1CWF - chains A and C; structure by X-ray diffraction, 1.86 A resolution.

[Chain A]
Protein: Peptidyl-prolyl cis-trans isomerase A
Organism: Homo sapiens
Notes: EC 5.2.1.8
Reference sequence: P62937 (PPIA_HUMAN); residues 2-165 here correspond to UniProt positions 1-164 (UniProt number = residue number - 1)
Chain sequence (165 residues; each row starts with the number of its first residue):
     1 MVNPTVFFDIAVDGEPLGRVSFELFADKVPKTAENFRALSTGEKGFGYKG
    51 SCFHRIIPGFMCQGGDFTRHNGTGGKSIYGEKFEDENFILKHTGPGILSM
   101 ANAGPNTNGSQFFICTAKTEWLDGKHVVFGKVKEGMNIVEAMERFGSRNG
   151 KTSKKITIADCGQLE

[Chain C]
Protein: Cyclosporin D
Chain sequence (11 residues; each row starts with the number of its first residue):
     1 ALLVTVGLVLA
Covalent attachments: covalent link Ala1-Ala11
Modified positions: Ala1 (D-alanine; DAL); Leu2, Leu3, Leu8, Leu10 (N-methylleucine; MLE); Val4 (N-methylvaline; MVA); Thr5 (4-methyl-4-[(E)-2-butenyl]-4,N-methyl-threonine; BMT); Gly7 (sarcosine; SAR)

[Interface between chain A and chain C]
Contacting residue pairs (25; chain A residue first):
  Arg55(A) - Leu3(C)  hydrogen bond (side chain-backbone)
  Arg55(A) - Val4(C)
  Arg55(A) - Thr5(C)
  Arg55(A) - Val9(C)
  Phe60(A) - Leu2(C)
  Phe60(A) - Leu3(C)
  Phe60(A) - Val4(C)
  Met61(A) - Val4(C)
  Gln63(A) - Val4(C)
  Gln63(A) - Thr5(C)  hydrogen bond (side chain-backbone)
  Gly72(A) - Val6(C)
  Gly72(A) - Gly7(C)
  Thr73(A) - Val6(C)
  Ala101(A) - Val4(C)
  Ala101(A) - Val6(C)  hydrophobic
  Asn102(A) - Val4(C)
  Asn102(A) - Thr5(C)
  Asn102(A) - Val6(C)  hydrogen bond (backbone-backbone)
  Ala103(A) - Thr5(C)
  Ala103(A) - Val6(C)
  Gln111(A) - Val6(C)
  Phe113(A) - Val4(C)
  Trp121(A) - Leu2(C)  hydrogen bond (side chain-backbone)
  Leu122(A) - Val4(C)
  His126(A) - Val4(C)
Also at the interface, not in a pair above, chain A (16 interface residues in all): Ile57, Gly74

[In short]
The interface between chain A and chain C involves 16 residues on one side and 7 on the other; the contacts
include 4 hydrogen bonds. Polar contacts include Arg55(A)-Leu3(C), Gln63(A)-Thr5(C) and Trp121(A)-Leu2(C).
Chain A is Peptidyl-prolyl cis-trans isomerase A (Homo sapiens) and chain C is Cyclosporin D; the structure,
Human cyclophilin A complexed with 2-val cyclosporin, was determined by X-ray diffraction, deposited together
with 1BCK, 1CWH, 1CWI, 1CWJ, 1CWK, 1CWL and 1CWM.
